9E1V - chains E and J of the 11 polymer chains in the assembly; structure by electron microscopy, 3.10 A resolution.

== Chain E ==
Name: Histone H3.2
Organism: Xenopus laevis
UniProtKB: P84233 (H32_XENLA); residues 0-135 here correspond to UniProt positions 1-136 (UniProt number = residue number + 1)
Chain sequence (136 residues; numbered 0 to 135; the number before each row is that of its first residue; numbering starts at 0):
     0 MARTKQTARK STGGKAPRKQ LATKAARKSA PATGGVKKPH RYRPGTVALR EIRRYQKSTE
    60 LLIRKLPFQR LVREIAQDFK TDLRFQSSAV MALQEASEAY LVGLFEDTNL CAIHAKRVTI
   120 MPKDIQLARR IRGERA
Unresolved in the structure: 0-37, 134-135
Curated features (UniProtKB/Swiss-Prot):
  - modified residue: Arg2 (Asymmetric dimethylarginine), Thr3 (Phosphothreonine), Lys4 (Allysine), Gln5 (5-glutamyl dopamine), Thr6 (Phosphothreonine), Arg8 (Citrulline), Lys9 (N6,N6,N6-trimethyllysine), Ser10 (ADP-ribosylserine), Thr11 (Phosphothreonine), Lys14 (N6-(2-hydroxyisobutyryl)lysine), Arg17 (Asymmetric dimethylarginine), Lys18 (N6-(2-hydroxyisobutyryl)lysine), Lys23 (N6-(2-hydroxyisobutyryl)lysine), Arg26 (Citrulline), Lys27 (N6,N6,N6-trimethyllysine), Ser28 (ADP-ribosylserine), Lys36 (N6,N6,N6-trimethyllysine), Lys37 (N6-methyllysine), Tyr41 (Phosphotyrosine), Lys56 (N6,N6,N6-trimethyllysine) and 8 more in UniProt
  - lipidation: Cys110 (S-palmitoyl cysteine)

== Chain J ==
Molecule: 152-nt DNA strand
Organism: Homo sapiens
Sequence (152 nucleotides; each row starts with the number of its first residue; numbers below 1 keep their minus sign (DC-75 is residue -75)):
   -75 CCCTGGAGAA TCCCGGTGCC GAGGCCGCTC AATTGGTCGT AGACAGCTCT AGCACCGCTT
   -15 AAACGCACGT ACGCGCTGTC CCCCGCGTTT TAACCGCCAA GGGGATTACT CCCTAGTCTC
    45 CAGGCACGTG TCAGATATAT ACATCCTGTG CA

== How chain E and chain J interact ==
Residue-residue contacts (22; chain E residue first):
  Arg40(E) - DG9(J)  hydrogen bond to the base
  Arg40(E) - DC10(J)  hydrogen bond to the sugar
  Tyr41(E) - DG9(J)  sugar contact
  Tyr41(E) - DC10(J)  hydrogen bond to the phosphate
  Arg42(E) - DG9(J)  sugar contact
  Pro43(E) - DC8(J)  phosphate contact
  Pro43(E) - DG9(J)  phosphate contact
  Gly44(E) - DG9(J)  hydrogen bond to the phosphate
  Thr45(E) - DG9(J)  phosphate contact
  Val46(E) - DG9(J)  phosphate contact
  Val46(E) - DC10(J)  phosphate contact
  Ala47(E) - DG9(J)  hydrogen bond to the phosphate
  Arg49(E) - DA-67(J)  phosphate contact
  Arg49(E) - DA-66(J)  phosphate contact
  Arg63(E) - DA17(J)  phosphate contact
  Arg63(E) - DC18(J)  salt bridge to the phosphate
  Lys64(E) - DC18(J)  phosphate contact
  Leu65(E) - DA17(J)  phosphate contact
  Leu65(E) - DC18(J)  phosphate contact
  Pro66(E) - DA17(J)  phosphate contact
  Arg69(E) - DA17(J)  salt bridge to the phosphate
  Arg83(E) - DG27(J)  sugar contact
Interface residues without a listed pair, chain E (16 interface residues in all): His39
Interface residues without a listed pair, chain J (10 interface residues in all): DG-68, DG26

== Overview ==
16 residues of chain E face 10 of chain J across their interface; the contacts include 5 hydrogen bonds and 2
salt bridges. Polar pairs include Arg40(E)-DG9(J), Arg40(E)-DC10(J) and Tyr41(E)-DC10(J).
Here chain E is Histone H3.2 (Xenopus laevis) and chain J is a 152-nt DNA strand (Homo sapiens). Entry 9E1V
(Snf2h bound nucleosome complex - ClassC2) was determined by electron microscopy (same publication as 9E1L,
9E1M, 9E1N, 9E1O, 9E1P, 9E1Q and 4 further entries).
